PDB entry 6ADM | electron microscopy, 2.84 A resolution | chains B and R of the 5 polymer chains in the assembly

[Chain B]
Protein: VP2
Organism: Seneca valley virus
UniProtKB: A0A1U9IRU2 (A0A1U9IRU2_9PICO); residues 12-278 here correspond to UniProt positions 162-428 (UniProt number = residue number + 150)
Amino-acid sequence (267 residues; numbered 12 to 278; the number before each row is that of its first residue):
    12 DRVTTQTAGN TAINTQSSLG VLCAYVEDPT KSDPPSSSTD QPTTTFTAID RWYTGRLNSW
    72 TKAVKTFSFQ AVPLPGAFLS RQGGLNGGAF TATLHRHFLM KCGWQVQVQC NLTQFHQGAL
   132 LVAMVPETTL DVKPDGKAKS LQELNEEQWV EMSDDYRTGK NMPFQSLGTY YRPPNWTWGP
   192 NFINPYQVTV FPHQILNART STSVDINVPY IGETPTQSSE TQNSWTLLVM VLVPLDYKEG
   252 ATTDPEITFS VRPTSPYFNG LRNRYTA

[Chain R]
Protein: Anthrax toxin receptor 1
Organism: Homo sapiens
UniProtKB: Q9H6X2 (ANTR1_HUMAN); residues 38-220 here = UniProt positions 38-220
Amino-acid sequence (185 residues; numbered 36 to 220; the number before each row is that of its first residue):
    36 SMACYGGFDL YFILDKSGSV LHHWNEIYYF VEQLAHKFIS PQLRMSFIVF STRGTTLMKL
    96 TEDREQIRQG LEELQKVLPG GDTYMHEGFE RASEQIYYEN RQGYRTASVI IALTDGELHE
   156 DLFFYSEREA NRSRDLGAIV YAVGVKDFNE TQLARIADSK DHVFPVNDGF QALQGIIHSI
   216 LKKSC
Differences from the reference sequence: expression tag (36-37); engineered mutation A177 (Cys in Q9H6X2)
Swiss-Prot annotation at these positions:
  - region: H154 to Y160 (Interaction with PA)
  - binding site (a divalent metal cation): S52, S54, T118
  - glycosylation (N-linked (GlcNAc...) asparagine): N166, N184
Disulfide bonds: C39-C220
Metal / ion sites: Mg2+: S52, S54, T118, D150

[Chain B / chain R interface]
Contacting residue pairs (25; chain B residue first):
  D166(B) with G115(R); G116(R), hydrogen bond (side chain-backbone)
  S177(B) with H154(R), hydrogen bond; D156(R), hydrogen bond
  G179(B) with D156(R); Y160(R)
  T180(B) with D156(R); F159(R); Y160(R), hydrogen bond (backbone-side chain)
  Y181(B) with Y160(R), hydrogen bond (backbone-side chain)
  Y182(B) with Y160(R), hydrogen bond (backbone-side chain)
  R183(B) with H121(R); E122(R), salt bridge; E125(R), salt bridge; Y160(R)
  P184(B) with H121(R); L157(R), hydrophobic; Y160(R)
  P185(B) with Y119(R), hydrogen bond (backbone-side chain)
  N186(B) with T87(R); Y119(R); E122(R), hydrogen bond
  W187(B) with T87(R); D117(R); Y119(R), hydrogen bond
Also at the interface, not in a pair above, chain B (13 interface residues in all): K171, F175
Also at the interface, not in a pair above, chain R (14 interface residues in all): R88

[Overview]
13 residues of chain B face 14 of chain R across their interface; the contacts include 9 hydrogen bonds and 2
salt bridges. Among the polar pairs are R183(B)-E122(R), R183(B)-E125(R) and D166(B)-G116(R). Curated
annotation (UniProt) lists 3 divalent metal cation-binding residues on chain R.
Here chain B is VP2 (Seneca valley virus) and chain R is Anthrax toxin receptor 1 (Homo sapiens). Entry 6ADM
(Anthrax Toxin Receptor 1-bound full particles of Seneca Valley Virus in acidic conditions) was determined by
electron microscopy, deposited together with 6ADL, 6ADR, 6ADS and 6ADT.
